Entry 3NDT (X-ray diffraction, 1.72 A resolution); this record covers chains A and B.

[Chain A (and B)]
Protein: Protease
Organism: Human immunodeficiency virus type 1 BH10
Notes: EC 3.4.23.16; chain B of this document is another copy of the same molecule, construct and numbering; everything in this record applies to it too
Reference sequence: P03366 (POL_HV1B1); residues 2-100 here correspond to UniProt positions 1-99 (UniProt number = residue number - 1)
Sequence (100 residues; row label = number of the first residue in the row):
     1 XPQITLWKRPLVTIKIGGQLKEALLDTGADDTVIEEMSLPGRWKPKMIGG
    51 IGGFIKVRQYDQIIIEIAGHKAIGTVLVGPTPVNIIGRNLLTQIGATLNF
Differences from the reference sequence: insertion (1); engineered mutation Lys8 (Gln7 in P03366), Ile34 (Leu33 in P03366), Ile64 (Leu63 in P03366), Ala68 (Cys67 in P03366), Ala96 (Cys95 in P03366)
Modified residues: ARF (formamide) at position 1
Residues lining bound ligands: Fortovase (ROC; (2S)-N-[(2S,3R)-4-[(2S,3S,4aS,8aS)-3-(tert-butylcarbamoyl)-3,4,4a,5,6,7,8,8a-octahydro-1H-isoquinolin-2-yl]-3-hydroxy-1 -phenyl-butan-2-yl]-2-(quinolin-2-ylcarbonylamino)butanediamide): Arg9, Leu24, Asp26, Gly28, Ala29, Asp30, Asp31, Val33, Ile48, Gly49, Gly50, Ile51, Phe54, Thr81, Pro82, Val83, Ile85

[How chain A and chain B interact]
Contacting residue pairs (90; chain A residue first):
  ARF_1(A) - Asn99(B)
  ARF_1(A) - Phe100(B)  hydrogen bond (backbone-backbone)
  Pro2(A) - Leu98(B)
  Pro2(A) - Asn99(B)
  Pro2(A) - Phe100(B)  hydrogen bond (backbone-backbone)
  Gln3(A) - Leu98(B)
  Gln3(A) - Asn99(B)  hydrogen bond
  Ile4(A) - Thr97(B)
  Ile4(A) - Leu98(B)  hydrogen bond (backbone-backbone)
  Leu6(A) - Thr27(B)
  Leu6(A) - Arg88(B)  hydrogen bond (backbone-side chain)
  Leu6(A) - Leu91(B)  hydrophobic
  Leu6(A) - Thr92(B)
  Leu6(A) - Ala96(B)
  Trp7(A) - Arg88(B)  hydrogen bond (backbone-side chain)
  Trp7(A) - Thr92(B)
  Lys8(A) - Arg88(B)  hydrogen bond (backbone-side chain)
  Arg9(A) - Asp30(B)  salt bridge
  Arg9(A) - Arg88(B)
  Pro10(A) - Thr27(B)
  Leu24(A) - Gly28(B)
  Leu25(A) - Thr27(B)  hydrogen bond (backbone-side chain)
  Leu25(A) - Leu98(B)  hydrophobic
  Asp26(A) - Asp26(B)
  Asp26(A) - Thr27(B)
  Asp26(A) - Gly28(B)  hydrogen bond (side chain-backbone)
  Thr27(A) - Pro10(B)
  Thr27(A) - Leu25(B)  hydrogen bond (side chain-backbone)
  Thr27(A) - Asp26(B)
  Thr27(A) - Thr27(B)  hydrogen bond (side chain-backbone)
  Thr27(A) - Leu98(B)
  Gly28(A) - Leu24(B)
  Gly28(A) - Asp26(B)  hydrogen bond (backbone-side chain)
  Asp30(A) - Arg9(B)  salt bridge
  Gly49(A) - Ile51(B)
  Gly50(A) - Ile51(B)
  Ile51(A) - Gly49(B)
  Ile51(A) - Gly50(B)
  Ile51(A) - Ile51(B)  hydrogen bond (backbone-backbone)
  Ile51(A) - Gly52(B)  hydrogen bond (backbone-backbone)
  Ile51(A) - Gly53(B)
  Ile51(A) - Ile55(B)  hydrophobic
  Ile51(A) - Thr81(B)
  Ile51(A) - Ile85(B)  hydrophobic
  Gly52(A) - Ile51(B)  hydrogen bond (backbone-backbone)
  Gly52(A) - Gly52(B)
  Gly52(A) - Ile55(B)
  Gly53(A) - Ile51(B)
  Gly53(A) - Gly52(B)  hydrogen bond (backbone-backbone)
  Ile55(A) - Ile51(B)  hydrophobic
  Ile55(A) - Gly52(B)
  Ala68(A) - Phe100(B)  hydrophobic
  His70(A) - Phe100(B)
  Thr81(A) - Ile51(B)
  Pro82(A) - Ile51(B)
  Arg88(A) - Leu6(B)  hydrogen bond (side chain-backbone)
  Arg88(A) - Trp7(B)  hydrogen bond (side chain-backbone)
  Arg88(A) - Lys8(B)
  Arg88(A) - Arg9(B)
  Arg88(A) - Pro10(B)
  Thr92(A) - Leu6(B)
  Thr92(A) - Trp7(B)
  Ile94(A) - Phe100(B)  hydrophobic
  Gly95(A) - Asn99(B)
  Ala96(A) - Leu6(B)
  Ala96(A) - Asn99(B)
  Ala96(A) - Phe100(B)  hydrophobic
  Thr97(A) - Gln3(B)
  Thr97(A) - Ile4(B)
  Thr97(A) - Thr97(B)
  Thr97(A) - Leu98(B)
  Thr97(A) - Asn99(B)  hydrogen bond (backbone-backbone)
  Leu98(A) - Gln3(B)
  Leu98(A) - Ile4(B)  hydrogen bond (backbone-backbone)
  Leu98(A) - Leu25(B)  hydrophobic
  Leu98(A) - Thr27(B)
  Leu98(A) - Thr97(B)
  Leu98(A) - Leu98(B)  hydrophobic
  Asn99(A) - Pro2(B)
  Asn99(A) - Gln3(B)
  Asn99(A) - Gly95(B)
  Asn99(A) - Ala96(B)
  Asn99(A) - Thr97(B)  hydrogen bond (backbone-backbone)
  Asn99(A) - Asn99(B)
  Phe100(A) - Pro2(B)  hydrogen bond (backbone-backbone)
  Phe100(A) - Leu25(B)  hydrophobic
  Phe100(A) - His70(B)
  Phe100(A) - Ile94(B)
  Phe100(A) - Gly95(B)
  Phe100(A) - Ala96(B)  hydrophobic
Other interface residues (no listed pair), chain A (41 interface residues in all): Thr5, Val33, Ile48, Phe54, Ile67, Leu91, Gln93
Other interface residues (no listed pair), chain B (40 interface residues in all): Thr5, Val33, Ile48, Phe54, Ala68, Pro80, Pro82

[Summary]
41 residues of chain A face 40 of chain B across their interface, with 22 hydrogen bonds and 2 salt bridges.
Polar pairs include Arg9(A)-Asp30(B), ARF_1(A)-Phe100(B) and Gln3(A)-Asn99(B). Bound to chain A: Fortovase.
Both chains are Protease (Human immunodeficiency virus type 1 BH10). Entry 3NDT (HIV-1 Protease
Saquinavir:Ritonavir 1:1 complex structure) was determined by X-ray diffraction together with 3NDU, 3NDW and
3NDX from the same study.
